Entry 5D49 (X-ray diffraction, 1.99 A resolution); this record covers chains A and B of the 5 polymer chains in the assembly.

Chain A:
Molecule: Terminal deoxynucleotidyltransferase
Organism: Mus musculus
Reference sequence: Q3UZ80 (Q3UZ80_MOUSE); residue numbers follow UniProt; this construct covers 132-510
Sequence (400 residues; numbered 111 to 510; the number before each row is that of its first residue):
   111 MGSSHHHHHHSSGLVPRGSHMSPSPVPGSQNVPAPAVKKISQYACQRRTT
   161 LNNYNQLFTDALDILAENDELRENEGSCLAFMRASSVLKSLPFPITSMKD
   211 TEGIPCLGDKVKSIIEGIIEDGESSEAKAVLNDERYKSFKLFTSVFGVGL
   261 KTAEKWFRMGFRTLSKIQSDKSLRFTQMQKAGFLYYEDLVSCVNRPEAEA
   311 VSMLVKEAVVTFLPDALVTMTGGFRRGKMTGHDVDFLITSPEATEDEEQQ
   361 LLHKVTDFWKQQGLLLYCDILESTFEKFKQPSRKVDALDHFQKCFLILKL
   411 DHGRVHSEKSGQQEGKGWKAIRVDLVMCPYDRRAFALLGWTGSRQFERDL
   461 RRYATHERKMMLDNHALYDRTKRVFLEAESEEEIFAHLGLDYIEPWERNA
Unresolved in the structure: 111-147, 417-423
Construct notes: initiating methionine (111); expression tag (112-131)
Metal / ion sites: Na+: Thr253, Val255, Val258 (shared with 1 residue of chain C); Mg2+: Asp343, Asp345 (together with sulfate ion) (shared with 1 residue of chain C)

Chain B:
Molecule: 6-nt DNA strand
Sequence (6 nucleotides; each row starts with the number of its first residue):
     1 AAAAAC

Chain A / chain B interface:
Residue-residue contacts (10; chain A residue first):
  Arg284(A) with DA5(B), phosphate contact
  Thr286(A) with DA4(B), phosphate contact
  Gln287(A) with DA4(B), hydrogen bond to the phosphate
  Asp379(A) with DA2(B), sugar contact
  Ile380(A) with DA2(B), phosphate contact
  Leu381(A) with DA1(B), phosphate contact
  Glu382(A) with DA1(B), hydrogen bond to the phosphate; DA2(B), hydrogen bond to the phosphate
  Thr384(A) with DA1(B), phosphate contact
  Asp396(A) with DA1(B), base contact
Also at the interface, not in a pair above, chain B (5 interface residues in all): DA3

In short:
Chain A and chain B form an interface of 9 and 5 residues respectively, with 3 hydrogen bonds. Among the polar
pairs are Gln287(A)-DA4(B), Glu382(A)-DA1(B) and Glu382(A)-DA2(B). The Na+ site is built by Thr253(A),
Val255(A) and Val258(A). Asp343(A) and Asp345(A) form the Mg2+ site.
Here chain A is Terminal deoxynucleotidyltransferase (Mus musculus) and chain B is a 6-nt DNA strand. Entry
5D49 (Structural Basis for a New Templated Activity by Terminal Deoxynucleotidyl Transferase: Implications for
V(D)J Recombination) was determined by X-ray diffraction (same publication as 5D46 and 5D4B).
